Entry 4H44 (X-ray diffraction, 2.70 A resolution); this record covers chains A and B of the 8 polymer chains in the assembly.

# Chain A
Protein: Cytochrome b6
Reference sequence: P0A384 (CYB6_NOSS1); residues 1-215 here = UniProt positions 1-215
Sequence (215 residues; numbered 1 to 215; the number before each row is that of its first residue):
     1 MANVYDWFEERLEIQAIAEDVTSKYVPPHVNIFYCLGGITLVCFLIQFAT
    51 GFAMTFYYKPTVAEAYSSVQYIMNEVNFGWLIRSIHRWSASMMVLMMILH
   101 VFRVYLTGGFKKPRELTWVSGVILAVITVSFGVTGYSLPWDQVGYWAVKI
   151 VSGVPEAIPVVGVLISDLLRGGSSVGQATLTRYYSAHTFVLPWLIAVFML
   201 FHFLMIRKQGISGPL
UniProt features mapped onto this chain:
  - binding site (heme c): Cys-35
  - binding site (heme b): His-86, His-100, His-187, His-202

# Chain B
Protein: Cytochrome b6-f complex subunit 4
Reference sequence: Q93SX1 (PETD_NOSS1); residue numbers follow UniProt; this construct covers 1-160
Sequence (160 residues; row label = number of the first residue in the row):
     1 MATHKKPDLSDPTLRAKLAKGMGHNYYGEPAWPNDLLYVFPIVIMGSFAC
    51 IVALAVLDPAMTGEPANPFATPLEILPEWYLYPVFQILRSLPNKLLGVLA
   101 MASVPLGLILVPFIENVNKFQNPFRRPVATTVFLFGTLVTLWLGIGAALP
   151 LDKSLTLGLF

# Interface between chain A and chain B
Pairs across the interface (126; chain A residue first):
  Val-21(A) / Trp-32(B)  hydrophobic
  Thr-22(A) / Trp-32(B)
  Ser-23(A) / Asn-25(B)
  Lys-24(A) / Asn-25(B)
  Lys-24(A) / Ala-31(B)  hydrogen bond (backbone-backbone)
  Tyr-25(A) / Lys-5(B)
  Tyr-25(A) / His-24(B)
  Tyr-25(A) / Asn-25(B)  hydrogen bond (backbone-backbone)
  Tyr-25(A) / Tyr-26(B)
  Tyr-25(A) / Tyr-27(B)
  Tyr-25(A) / Gly-28(B)
  Tyr-25(A) / Glu-29(B)
  Tyr-25(A) / Pro-30(B)  hydrophobic
  Tyr-25(A) / Ala-31(B)
  Val-26(A) / Tyr-27(B)
  Val-26(A) / Gly-28(B)
  Val-26(A) / Glu-29(B)  hydrogen bond (backbone-backbone)
  Val-26(A) / Asp-35(B)
  Pro-27(A) / His-24(B)
  Pro-27(A) / Tyr-27(B)
  Ile-39(A) / Val-43(B)  hydrophobic
  Val-42(A) / Ile-44(B)  hydrophobic
  Val-42(A) / Ser-47(B)
  Ile-46(A) / Phe-48(B)  hydrophobic
  Ile-46(A) / Ile-51(B)  hydrophobic
  Tyr-66(A) / Thr-62(B)  hydrogen bond
  Tyr-66(A) / Gly-63(B)  hydrogen bond (side chain-backbone)
  Tyr-66(A) / Glu-64(B)
  Tyr-66(A) / Pro-65(B)
  Gln-70(A) / Thr-62(B)  hydrogen bond
  Met-73(A) / Ala-60(B)
  Arg-83(A) / Met-61(B)  hydrogen bond (side chain-backbone)
  Ser-84(A) / Ala-55(B)
  Ser-84(A) / Pro-59(B)
  Ser-84(A) / Ala-60(B)  hydrogen bond (side chain-backbone)
  Ile-85(A) / Val-52(B)  hydrophobic
  Ile-85(A) / Ala-55(B)  hydrophobic
  Arg-87(A) / Ala-60(B)
  Arg-87(A) / Glu-78(B)  salt bridge
  Trp-88(A) / Leu-54(B)  hydrogen bond (side chain-backbone)
  Trp-88(A) / Ala-55(B)
  Trp-88(A) / Asp-58(B)  hydrogen bond (side chain-backbone)
  Ser-89(A) / Ile-51(B)
  Ser-91(A) / Trp-79(B)  hydrogen bond
  Val-94(A) / Trp-79(B)  hydrophobic
  Val-94(A) / Tyr-80(B)  hydrophobic
  Leu-95(A) / Trp-79(B)  hydrophobic
  Ile-98(A) / Trp-79(B)  hydrophobic
  Phe-102(A) / Phe-133(B)  hydrophobic
  Tyr-105(A) / Val-111(B)  hydrophobic
  Tyr-105(A) / Glu-115(B)  hydrogen bond
  Tyr-105(A) / Arg-126(B)  hydrogen bond (backbone-side chain)
  Tyr-105(A) / Ala-129(B)  hydrogen bond (side chain-backbone)
  Tyr-105(A) / Phe-133(B)  hydrophobic
  Leu-106(A) / Pro-123(B)
  Leu-106(A) / Arg-126(B)
  Leu-106(A) / Phe-133(B)  hydrophobic
  Thr-107(A) / Gln-121(B)  hydrogen bond (backbone-side chain)
  Thr-107(A) / Arg-126(B)
  Gly-108(A) / Gln-121(B)
  Gly-108(A) / Arg-126(B)
  Phe-110(A) / Val-111(B)  hydrophobic
  Phe-110(A) / Pro-112(B)
  Phe-110(A) / Glu-115(B)
  Lys-111(A) / Glu-115(B)  hydrogen bond (side chain-backbone)
  Lys-111(A) / Asn-116(B)
  Lys-111(A) / Asn-118(B)  hydrogen bond
  Lys-111(A) / Phe-120(B)  hydrogen bond (side chain-backbone)
  Lys-112(A) / Asn-116(B)  hydrogen bond (backbone-side chain)
  Pro-113(A) / Lys-20(B)
  Pro-113(A) / Met-22(B)  hydrophobic
  Arg-114(A) / Gly-21(B)  hydrogen bond (side chain-backbone)
  Arg-114(A) / Met-22(B)
  Glu-115(A) / Pro-112(B)
  Glu-115(A) / Asn-116(B)  hydrogen bond
  Trp-118(A) / Leu-108(B)  hydrogen bond (side chain-backbone)
  Trp-118(A) / Pro-112(B)
  Val-122(A) / Pro-105(B)
  Val-122(A) / Leu-108(B)  hydrophobic
  Val-122(A) / Ile-109(B)  hydrophobic
  Val-126(A) / Pro-105(B)  hydrophobic
  Val-129(A) / Leu-81(B)  hydrophobic
  Gly-132(A) / Glu-78(B)
  Gly-132(A) / Tyr-80(B)
  Val-133(A) / Tyr-80(B)
  Val-133(A) / Leu-81(B)  hydrophobic
  Tyr-136(A) / Leu-76(B)
  Tyr-136(A) / Pro-77(B)
  Tyr-136(A) / Glu-78(B)
  Trp-140(A) / Ala-66(B)  hydrogen bond (backbone-backbone)
  Asp-141(A) / Gly-63(B)
  Asp-141(A) / Glu-64(B)
  Asp-141(A) / Ala-66(B)
  Gln-142(A) / Glu-64(B)  hydrogen bond (backbone-backbone)
  Gln-142(A) / Pro-65(B)
  Gln-142(A) / Ala-66(B)
  Gln-142(A) / Asn-67(B)  hydrogen bond (side chain-backbone)
  Gln-142(A) / Ala-70(B)  hydrogen bond (side chain-backbone)
  Gln-142(A) / Pro-72(B)
  Tyr-145(A) / Ala-66(B)  hydrophobic
  Tyr-145(A) / Pro-68(B)
  Trp-146(A) / Asn-67(B)  hydrogen bond (side chain-backbone)
  Trp-146(A) / Pro-68(B)
  Trp-146(A) / Ala-70(B)  hydrogen bond (side chain-backbone)
  Trp-146(A) / Thr-71(B)
  Trp-146(A) / Pro-72(B)
  Trp-146(A) / Ile-75(B)  hydrophobic
  Lys-149(A) / Pro-68(B)  hydrogen bond (side chain-backbone)
  Ile-150(A) / Ile-75(B)  hydrophobic
  Val-154(A) / Leu-88(B)  hydrophobic
  Val-154(A) / Val-98(B)
  Ala-157(A) / Lys-94(B)
  Ala-157(A) / Leu-95(B)
  Ala-157(A) / Val-98(B)  hydrophobic
  Gln-209(A) / Met-22(B)
  Gly-210(A) / Asn-25(B)
  Ile-211(A) / His-24(B)
  Ser-212(A) / His-24(B)
  Ser-212(A) / Gln-121(B)
  Gly-213(A) / His-24(B)
  Gly-213(A) / Gln-121(B)  hydrogen bond (backbone-side chain)
  Pro-214(A) / His-24(B)
  Pro-214(A) / Gln-121(B)
  Leu-215(A) / Gln-121(B)
  Leu-215(A) / Asn-122(B)
  Leu-215(A) / Arg-125(B)
Also at the interface, not in a pair above, chain A (68 interface residues in all): Pro-28, Cys-43, Val-69, Trp-80, Leu-81, Met-92, Val-119, Val-143, Ile-158, Pro-159, Arg-207
Also at the interface, not in a pair above, chain B (68 interface residues in all): His-4, Leu-36, Val-56, Phe-113, Lys-119

# Overview
Chain A and chain B each contribute 68 residues to their interface; the contacts include 30 hydrogen bonds and
1 salt bridge. Among the polar pairs are Arg-87(A)/Glu-78(B), Tyr-66(A)/Thr-62(B) and Tyr-66(A)/Gly-63(B).
From UniProt: heme c-binding residue Cys-35(A) and 4 heme b-binding residues on chain A.
Here chain A is Cytochrome b6 and chain B is Cytochrome b6-f complex subunit 4. Entry 4H44 (2.70 A Cytochrome
b6f Complex Structure From Nostoc PCC 7120) was determined by X-ray diffraction, deposited together with 4H13.
